PDB entry 6N3A | electron microscopy, 3.30 A resolution | chains A and D of the 20 polymer chains in the assembly

== Chain A (and D) ==
Name: TAR DNA-binding protein 43
From: Homo sapiens
Notes: chain D of this document is another copy of the same molecule, construct and numbering; everything in this record applies to it too
Reference sequence: Q13148 (TADBP_HUMAN), isoform Q13148-4; residues 311-360 here correspond to UniProt positions 195-244 (UniProt number = residue number - 116)
Chain sequence (50 residues; each row starts with the number of its first residue):
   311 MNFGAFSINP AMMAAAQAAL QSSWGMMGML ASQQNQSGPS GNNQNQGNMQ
Reported in the primary citation:
  - conformationally variable residues (order/disorder transition): Met-311, Phe-313, Phe-316, Met-336, Met-339, Ala-341 to Ser-347
  - self-association interface (contacts with another copy of this molecule); pairs are residue here / residue on that copy: Gln-331/Gln-344, Met-359

== How chain A and chain D interact ==
Pairs across the interface (114; chain A residue first):
  Met-311(A) / Met-311(D)
  Met-311(A) / Met-339(D)  hydrophobic
  Met-311(A) / Ala-341(D)  hydrophobic
  Met-311(A) / Gln-360(D)
  Asn-312(A) / Met-311(D)  hydrogen bond (backbone-backbone)
  Asn-312(A) / Asn-312(D)
  Asn-312(A) / Phe-313(D)  hydrogen bond (backbone-backbone)
  Phe-313(A) / Phe-313(D)  hydrophobic
  Phe-313(A) / Met-339(D)  hydrophobic
  Gly-314(A) / Phe-313(D)  hydrogen bond (backbone-backbone)
  Gly-314(A) / Gly-314(D)
  Ala-315(A) / Gly-314(D)
  Ala-315(A) / Ala-315(D)  hydrogen bond (backbone-backbone)
  Phe-316(A) / Ala-315(D)  hydrogen bond (backbone-backbone)
  Phe-316(A) / Phe-316(D)
  Ser-317(A) / Phe-316(D)  hydrogen bond (backbone-backbone)
  Ser-317(A) / Ser-317(D)
  Ser-317(A) / Ile-318(D)  hydrogen bond (backbone-backbone)
  Ile-318(A) / Ile-318(D)
  Asn-319(A) / Ile-318(D)  hydrogen bond (backbone-backbone)
  Asn-319(A) / Asn-319(D)  hydrogen bond (backbone-side chain)
  Asn-319(A) / Pro-320(D)
  Pro-320(A) / Pro-320(D)
  Ala-321(A) / Pro-320(D)  hydrogen bond (backbone-backbone)
  Ala-321(A) / Ala-321(D)
  Ala-321(A) / Met-322(D)  hydrogen bond (backbone-backbone)
  Met-322(A) / Met-322(D)
  Met-323(A) / Met-322(D)  hydrogen bond (backbone-backbone)
  Met-323(A) / Met-323(D)
  Met-323(A) / Ala-324(D)  hydrogen bond (backbone-backbone)
  Ala-324(A) / Ala-324(D)
  Ala-325(A) / Ala-325(D)
  Ala-326(A) / Ala-325(D)
  Ala-326(A) / Ala-326(D)
  Gln-327(A) / Ala-326(D)
  Gln-327(A) / Gln-327(D)  hydrogen bond
  Gln-327(A) / Ala-328(D)  hydrogen bond (backbone-backbone)
  Ala-328(A) / Ala-324(D)
  Ala-328(A) / Ala-326(D)
  Ala-328(A) / Ala-328(D)
  Ala-329(A) / Ala-328(D)  hydrogen bond (backbone-backbone)
  Ala-329(A) / Ala-329(D)
  Ala-329(A) / Leu-330(D)  hydrogen bond (backbone-backbone)
  Leu-330(A) / Leu-330(D)
  Gln-331(A) / Leu-330(D)  hydrogen bond (backbone-backbone)
  Gln-331(A) / Gln-331(D)  hydrogen bond
  Gln-331(A) / Ser-332(D)  hydrogen bond (backbone-backbone)
  Ser-332(A) / Met-322(D)
  Ser-332(A) / Ser-332(D)
  Ser-333(A) / Ser-332(D)  hydrogen bond (backbone-backbone)
  Ser-333(A) / Ser-333(D)
  Ser-333(A) / Trp-334(D)  hydrogen bond (backbone-backbone)
  Trp-334(A) / Trp-334(D)
  Trp-334(A) / Met-337(D)  hydrogen bond
  Gly-335(A) / Trp-334(D)  hydrogen bond (backbone-backbone)
  Gly-335(A) / Gly-335(D)
  Gly-335(A) / Met-336(D)  hydrogen bond (backbone-backbone)
  Met-336(A) / Met-336(D)
  Met-336(A) / Met-337(D)
  Met-337(A) / Met-337(D)
  Gly-338(A) / Met-337(D)  hydrogen bond (backbone-backbone)
  Gly-338(A) / Gly-338(D)
  Gly-338(A) / Met-339(D)  hydrogen bond (backbone-backbone)
  Met-339(A) / Met-339(D)
  Leu-340(A) / Met-336(D)  hydrophobic
  Leu-340(A) / Met-339(D)  hydrogen bond (backbone-backbone)
  Leu-340(A) / Leu-340(D)
  Leu-340(A) / Ala-341(D)  hydrogen bond (backbone-backbone)
  Ala-341(A) / Ala-341(D)
  Ser-342(A) / Ala-341(D)  hydrogen bond (backbone-backbone)
  Ser-342(A) / Ser-342(D)
  Ser-342(A) / Gln-343(D)  hydrogen bond (backbone-backbone)
  Gln-343(A) / Gln-343(D)  hydrogen bond
  Gln-344(A) / Gln-343(D)  hydrogen bond (backbone-backbone)
  Gln-344(A) / Gln-344(D)
  Gln-344(A) / Asn-345(D)  hydrogen bond (backbone-backbone)
  Asn-345(A) / Asn-345(D)  hydrogen bond
  Gln-346(A) / Asn-345(D)  hydrogen bond (backbone-backbone)
  Gln-346(A) / Gln-346(D)  hydrogen bond
  Gln-346(A) / Ser-347(D)  hydrogen bond (backbone-backbone)
  Ser-347(A) / Ser-347(D)
  Gly-348(A) / Ser-347(D)  hydrogen bond (backbone-backbone)
  Pro-349(A) / Pro-349(D)
  Pro-349(A) / Ser-350(D)  hydrogen bond (backbone-backbone)
  Ser-350(A) / Ser-350(D)
  Gly-351(A) / Gly-351(D)
  Asn-352(A) / Gly-351(D)  hydrogen bond (backbone-backbone)
  Asn-352(A) / Asn-352(D)
  Asn-352(A) / Asn-353(D)  hydrogen bond (backbone-backbone)
  Asn-353(A) / Asn-352(D)
  Asn-353(A) / Asn-353(D)  hydrogen bond (backbone-backbone)
  Asn-353(A) / Gln-354(D)  hydrogen bond (backbone-backbone)
  Gln-354(A) / Ser-347(D)  hydrogen bond
  Gln-354(A) / Gly-351(D)
  Gln-354(A) / Gln-354(D)
  Asn-355(A) / Gln-354(D)  hydrogen bond (backbone-backbone)
  Asn-355(A) / Asn-355(D)
  Asn-355(A) / Gln-356(D)  hydrogen bond (backbone-backbone)
  Gln-356(A) / Ser-347(D)
  Gln-356(A) / Gln-356(D)  hydrogen bond
  Gly-357(A) / Asn-345(D)  hydrogen bond (backbone-side chain)
  Gly-357(A) / Gln-356(D)  hydrogen bond (backbone-backbone)
  Gly-357(A) / Gly-357(D)
  Gly-357(A) / Asn-358(D)  hydrogen bond (backbone-backbone)
  Asn-358(A) / Gln-343(D)
  Asn-358(A) / Asn-345(D)  hydrogen bond
  Asn-358(A) / Asn-358(D)  hydrogen bond
  Met-359(A) / Gln-343(D)  hydrogen bond (backbone-side chain)
  Met-359(A) / Asn-358(D)  hydrogen bond (backbone-backbone)
  Met-359(A) / Met-359(D)
  Met-359(A) / Gln-360(D)  hydrogen bond (backbone-backbone)
  Gln-360(A) / Ala-341(D)
  Gln-360(A) / Gln-343(D)  hydrogen bond
  Gln-360(A) / Gln-360(D)
Other interface residues (no listed pair), chain D (50 interface residues in all): Gly-348

== Summary ==
Chain A and chain D each contribute 50 residues to their interface; the contacts include 57 hydrogen bonds.
Polar contacts include Asn-319(A)/Asn-319(D), Gln-327(A)/Gln-327(D) and Gln-331(A)/Gln-331(D). The paper
reports conformational variability at Met-311(A), Phe-313(A) and Phe-316(A) among others; a self-association
interface involving Gln-331(A) and Met-359(A).
Both chains are TAR DNA-binding protein 43 (Homo sapiens). Entry 6N3A (SegA-long, conformation of TDP-43 low
complexity domain segment A long) was determined by electron microscopy (same publication as 6N37, 6N3B and
6N3C).
